7MW8 - chains D and K; structure by X-ray diffraction, 1.90 A resolution.

[Chain D]
Protein: Phosphodiesterase-nucleotide pyrophosphatase
Organism: Xanthomonas citri
UniProtKB: A0A0U5FM15 (A0A0U5FM15_XANCI); residue numbers follow UniProt; this construct covers 1-427
Sequence (427 residues; numbered 1 to 427; the number before each row is that of its first residue):
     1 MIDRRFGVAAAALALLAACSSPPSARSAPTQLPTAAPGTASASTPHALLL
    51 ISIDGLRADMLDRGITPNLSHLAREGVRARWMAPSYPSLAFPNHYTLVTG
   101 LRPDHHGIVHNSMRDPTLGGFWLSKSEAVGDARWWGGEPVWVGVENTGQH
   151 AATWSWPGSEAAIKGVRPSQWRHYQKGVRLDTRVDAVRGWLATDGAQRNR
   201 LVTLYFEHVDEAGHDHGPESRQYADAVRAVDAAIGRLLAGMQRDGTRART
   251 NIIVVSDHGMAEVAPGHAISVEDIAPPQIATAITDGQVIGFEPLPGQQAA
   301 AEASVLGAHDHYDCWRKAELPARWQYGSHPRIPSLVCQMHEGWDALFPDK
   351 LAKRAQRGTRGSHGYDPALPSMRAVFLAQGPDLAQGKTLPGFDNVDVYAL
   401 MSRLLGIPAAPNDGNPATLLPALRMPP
Disordered / not traced: 1-43, 427
Differences from the reference sequence: engineered mutation Ala-90 (Thr in A0A0U5FM15)
Disulfide bonds: Cys-314/Cys-337
Ion coordination: Zn2+ site 1: Asp-54, Asp-257, His-258 (shared with A1(K) of chain K); Zn2+ site 2: Asp-210, His-214, His-363 (shared with A1(K) of chain K)
What the authors report for this chain:
  - mutagenesis - H214A: abolished catalytic activity on 3'2'-cGAMP
  - mutagenesis - H214A: abolished catalytic activity on 2'3'-CDA
  - mutagenesis - H214A: abolished catalytic activity on 2'3'-CDG
  - mutagenesis - H214A: unchanged catalytic activity on 3'3'-cGAMP
  - mutagenesis - H214A: unchanged catalytic activity on 3'3-CDA
  - mutagenesis - H214A: unchanged catalytic activity on 3'3-CDG

[Chain K]
Molecule: pApG
Sequence (2 nucleotides; numbered 1 to 2; the number before each row is that of its first residue):
     1 AG
Disordered / not traced: 2
Ion coordination: Zn2+ site 1: A1 (shared with Asp-54(D), Asp-257(D), His-258(D) of chain D)

[How chain D and chain K interact]
Contacting residue pairs (17):
  Asp-54(D) with A1(K), phosphate contact
  Leu-89(D) with A1(K), phosphate contact
  Ala-90(D) with A1(K), hydrogen bond to the phosphate
  Phe-91(D) with A1(K), base contact
  Asn-111(D) with A1(K), hydrogen bond to the phosphate
  Leu-123(D) with A1(K), sugar contact
  Ser-155(D) with A1(K), hydrogen bond to the base
  Pro-157(D) with A1(K), base contact
  Tyr-174(D) with A1(K), stacking on the base
  Lys-176(D) with A1(K), hydrogen bond to the sugar
  Tyr-205(D) with A1(K), base contact
  Asp-210(D) with A1(K), phosphate contact
  Glu-211(D) with A1(K), phosphate contact
  His-214(D) with A1(K), salt bridge to the phosphate
  Asp-257(D) with A1(K), phosphate contact
  His-258(D) with A1(K), salt bridge to the phosphate
  His-363(D) with A1(K), salt bridge to the phosphate
Interface residues without a listed pair, chain D (19 interface residues in all): Trp-156, Glu-160

[In short]
19 residues of chain D and 1 residues of chain K are in contact, with 4 hydrogen bonds, 3 salt bridges and 1
aromatic stacking contact. Polar contacts include Ser-155(D)/A1(K), Lys-176(D)/A1(K) and Ala-90(D)/A1(K). From
the paper: H214A of chain D abolishes catalytic activity on 3'2'-cGAMP; H214A of chain D abolishes catalytic
activity on 2'3'-CDA.
Chain D is Phosphodiesterase-nucleotide pyrophosphatase (Xanthomonas citri) and chain K is pApG; the
structure, Crystal Structure Analysis of Xac Nucleotide Pyrophosphatase/Phosphodiesterase, was determined by
X-ray diffraction, deposited together with 7N1S.
